Entry 6RRD (electron microscopy, 3.10 A resolution); this record covers chains U and R of the 20 polymer chains in the assembly.

== Chain U ==
Molecule: Nontemplate strand
Source organism: synthetic construct
Sequence (70 nucleotides; numbered 1 to 70; the number before each row is that of its first residue):
     1 GGTTTAGTCA TGGAGTACAA GTGTGAGGAA AAGTAGTTGG GAGGTACTTC ATGCGAAAGC
    61 AGTTGAAGAC
Not modelled in the structure: 1-10, 46-54, 68-70

== Chain R ==
Name: RNA polymerase I-specific transcription initiation factor RRN11
Source organism: Saccharomyces cerevisiae
UniProt: Q04712 (RRN11_YEAST); residues 1-507 here = UniProt positions 1-507
Sequence (507 residues; row label = number of the first residue in the row):
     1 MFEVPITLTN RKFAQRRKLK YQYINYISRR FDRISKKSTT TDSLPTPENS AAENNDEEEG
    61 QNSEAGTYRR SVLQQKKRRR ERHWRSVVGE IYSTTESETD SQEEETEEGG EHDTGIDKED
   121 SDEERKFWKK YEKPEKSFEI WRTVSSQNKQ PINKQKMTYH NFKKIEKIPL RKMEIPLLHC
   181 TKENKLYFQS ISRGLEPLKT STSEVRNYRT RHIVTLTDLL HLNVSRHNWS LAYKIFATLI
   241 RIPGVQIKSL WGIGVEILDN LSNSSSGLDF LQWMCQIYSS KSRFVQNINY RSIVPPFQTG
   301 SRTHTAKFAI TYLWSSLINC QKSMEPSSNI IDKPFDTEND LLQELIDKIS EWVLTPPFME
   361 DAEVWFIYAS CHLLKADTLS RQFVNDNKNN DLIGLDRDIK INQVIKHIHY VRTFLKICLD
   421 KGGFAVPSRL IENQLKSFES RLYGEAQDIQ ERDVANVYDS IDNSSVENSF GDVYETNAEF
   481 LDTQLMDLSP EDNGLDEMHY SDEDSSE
Not modelled in the structure: 39-120, 325-344, 386-396, 444-507

== How chain U and chain R interact ==
Residue-residue contacts - 19 pairs, chain U then chain R:
  DA26(U) / Lys-182(R)  phosphate contact
  DG27(U) / Cys-180(R)  phosphate contact
  DG27(U) / Thr-181(R)  phosphate contact
  DG27(U) / Lys-182(R)  salt bridge to the phosphate
  DG28(U) / Arg-11(R)  base contact
  DG28(U) / Glu-183(R)  phosphate contact
  DA29(U) / Asn-10(R)  phosphate contact
  DA29(U) / Arg-11(R)  base contact
  DA29(U) / Lys-12(R)  salt bridge to the phosphate
  DA29(U) / Glu-204(R)  phosphate contact
  DA29(U) / Val-205(R)  phosphate contact
  DA30(U) / Arg-11(R)  base contact
  DA30(U) / Asn-207(R)  hydrogen bond to the phosphate
  DA31(U) / Arg-209(R)  salt bridge to the phosphate
  DG36(U) / Arg-125(R)  phosphate contact
  DT38(U) / Arg-283(R)  salt bridge to the phosphate
  DT38(U) / Val-285(R)  phosphate contact
  DG39(U) / Ser-282(R)  phosphate contact
  DG39(U) / Arg-283(R)  hydrogen bond to the phosphate
Interface residues without a listed pair, chain U (10 interface residues in all): DT37

== Summary ==
10 residues of chain U and 15 residues of chain R are in contact; the contacts include 2 hydrogen bonds and 4
salt bridges. Among the polar pairs are DA30(U)/Asn-207(R), DG39(U)/Arg-283(R) and DG27(U)/Lys-182(R).
Here chain U is Nontemplate strand (synthetic construct) and chain R is RNA polymerase I-specific
transcription initiation factor RRN11 (Saccharomyces cerevisiae). Entry 6RRD (RNA Polymerase I Pre-initiation
complex DNA opening intermediate 1) was determined by electron microscopy, deposited together with 6RQH, 6RQL,
6RQT, 6RUI, 6RUO and 6RWE.
